Entry 2X62 (X-ray diffraction, 2.20 A resolution); this record covers chain A.

[Chain A]
Molecule: Alpha-2,3-/2,8-sialyltransferase
Organism: Campylobacter jejuni
Notes: EC 2.4.99.-
Reference sequence: Q9LAK3 (Q9LAK3_CAMJE); residues 1-259 here = UniProt positions 1-259
Amino-acid sequence (259 residues; row label = number of the first residue in the row):
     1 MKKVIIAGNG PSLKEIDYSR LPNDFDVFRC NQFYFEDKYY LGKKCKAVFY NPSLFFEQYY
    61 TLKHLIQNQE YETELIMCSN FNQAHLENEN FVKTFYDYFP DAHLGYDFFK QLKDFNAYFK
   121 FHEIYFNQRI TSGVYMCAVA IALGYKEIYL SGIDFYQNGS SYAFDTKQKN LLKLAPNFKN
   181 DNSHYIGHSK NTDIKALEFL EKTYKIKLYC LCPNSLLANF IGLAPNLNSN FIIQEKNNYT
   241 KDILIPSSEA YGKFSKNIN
Not modelled in the structure: 1, 158-159, 180-184
Sequence notes: engineered mutation Ser53 (Ile in Q9LAK3), Phe81 (Tyr in Q9LAK3), Gly222 (Glu in Q9LAK3)
Small-molecule neighbours: N3-protonated cytidine-5'-monophosphate (CH): Gly8, Asn9, Gly10, Pro11, Cys30, Asn31, Gln32, Thr131, Ser132, Gly133, Gly152, Ile153, Asp154, Phe155, Tyr156, Ser160, Ser161, Tyr162, Asp193
What the authors report for this chain:
  - catalytic residues: Tyr156, Tyr162 (proposed by the authors, not directly observed)
  - mutagenesis - N51A (45-fold), R129A (45-fold): decreased catalytic activity
  - mutagenesis - N51A/Y81F: abolished catalytic activity

[Summary]
Ligands of chain A: N3-protonated cytidine-5'-monophosphate. The paper reports catalytic residues Tyr156 and
Tyr162; N51A and R129A reduce catalytic activity.
Chain A is Alpha-2,3-/2,8-sialyltransferase (Campylobacter jejuni); the structure, Crystal structure of the
sialyltransferase cst-II Y81F in complex with cmp, was determined by X-ray diffraction, deposited together
with 2X61 and 2X63.
